Entry 2OYH (X-ray diffraction, 2.40 A resolution); this record covers chains C and G of the 5 polymer chains in the assembly.

== Chain C ==
Molecule: Fibrinogen gamma chain
Organism: Homo sapiens
Reference sequence: P02679 (FIBG_HUMAN); residues 96-406 here correspond to UniProt positions 122-432 (UniProt number = residue number + 26)
Chain sequence (311 residues; each row starts with the number of its first residue):
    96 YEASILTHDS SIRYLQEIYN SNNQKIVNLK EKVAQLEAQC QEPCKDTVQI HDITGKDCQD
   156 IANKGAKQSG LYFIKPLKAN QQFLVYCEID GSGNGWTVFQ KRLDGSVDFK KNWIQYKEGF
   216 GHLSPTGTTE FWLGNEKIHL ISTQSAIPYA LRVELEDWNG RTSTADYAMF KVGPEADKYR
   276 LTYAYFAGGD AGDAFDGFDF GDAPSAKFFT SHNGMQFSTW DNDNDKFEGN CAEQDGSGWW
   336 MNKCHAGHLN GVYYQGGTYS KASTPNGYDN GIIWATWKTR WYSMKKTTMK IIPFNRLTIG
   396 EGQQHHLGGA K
Disordered / not traced: 395-406
Construct notes: engineered mutation A298 (Asp324 in P02679), A301 (Asp327 in P02679)
Disulfides: C153-C182, C326-C339
Metal / ion sites: Ca2+: D318, D320, F322, G324
Curated features (UniProtKB/Swiss-Prot):
  - region: T374 to E396 (Gamma-chain polymerization, binding amino end of another fibrin alpha chain), G397 to K406 (Platelet aggregation and Staphylococcus clumping)
  - binding site (Ca(2+)): D318, D320, F322, G324
  - glycosylation: N308 (N-linked (GlcNAc...) asparagine)
  - cross-link: Q398 (Isoglutamyl lysine isopeptide (Gln-Lys) (interchain with K-432)), K406 (Isoglutamyl lysine isopeptide (Lys-Gln) (interchain with Q-424))

== Chain G ==
Molecule: GHRP peptide
Chain sequence (4 residues; row label = number of the first residue in the row):
     1 GHRP

== Interface between chain C and chain G ==
Contacting residue pairs (21; chain C residue first):
  F295(C) - G1(G)
  F295(C) - H2(G)
  D297(C) - H2(G)
  D297(C) - P4(G)
  A298(C) - H2(G)
  A301(C) - H2(G)
  F304(C) - H2(G)
  T305(C) - H2(G)
  F322(C) - R3(G)
  Q329(C) - R3(G)  hydrogen bond
  D330(C) - R3(G)  salt bridge
  K338(C) - H2(G)  hydrogen bond (backbone-side chain)
  K338(C) - R3(G)  hydrogen bond (backbone-backbone)
  C339(C) - G1(G)  hydrogen bond (backbone-backbone)
  C339(C) - R3(G)  hydrogen bond
  H340(C) - G1(G)  hydrogen bond (backbone-backbone)
  Y363(C) - R3(G)
  D364(C) - G1(G)  hydrogen bond (side chain-backbone)
  D364(C) - R3(G)  salt bridge
  R375(C) - G1(G)
  R375(C) - H2(G)
Also at the interface, not in a pair above, chain C (17 interface residues in all): S300, I368

== Summary ==
Chain C and chain G form an interface of 17 and 4 residues respectively; the contacts include 7 hydrogen bonds
and 2 salt bridges. Polar contacts include D330(C)-R3(G), D364(C)-R3(G) and Q329(C)-R3(G). Curated annotation
(UniProt) lists 4 Ca2+-binding residues on chain C.
Chain C is Fibrinogen gamma chain (Homo sapiens) and chain G is GHRP peptide; the structure, Crystal Structure
of Fragment D of gammaD298,301A Fibrinogen with the Peptide Ligand Gly-His-Arg-Pro-Amide, was determined by
X-ray diffraction (same publication as 2OYI).
